PDB entry 7Y1K | electron microscopy, 3.80 A resolution | chain A

== Chain A ==
Molecule: ATP-binding cassette sub-family C member 9
From: Rattus norvegicus
Reference sequence: Q63563 (ABCC9_RAT); residue numbers follow UniProt; this construct covers 1-1545
Amino-acid sequence (1545 residues; numbered 1 to 1545; the number before each row is that of its first residue):
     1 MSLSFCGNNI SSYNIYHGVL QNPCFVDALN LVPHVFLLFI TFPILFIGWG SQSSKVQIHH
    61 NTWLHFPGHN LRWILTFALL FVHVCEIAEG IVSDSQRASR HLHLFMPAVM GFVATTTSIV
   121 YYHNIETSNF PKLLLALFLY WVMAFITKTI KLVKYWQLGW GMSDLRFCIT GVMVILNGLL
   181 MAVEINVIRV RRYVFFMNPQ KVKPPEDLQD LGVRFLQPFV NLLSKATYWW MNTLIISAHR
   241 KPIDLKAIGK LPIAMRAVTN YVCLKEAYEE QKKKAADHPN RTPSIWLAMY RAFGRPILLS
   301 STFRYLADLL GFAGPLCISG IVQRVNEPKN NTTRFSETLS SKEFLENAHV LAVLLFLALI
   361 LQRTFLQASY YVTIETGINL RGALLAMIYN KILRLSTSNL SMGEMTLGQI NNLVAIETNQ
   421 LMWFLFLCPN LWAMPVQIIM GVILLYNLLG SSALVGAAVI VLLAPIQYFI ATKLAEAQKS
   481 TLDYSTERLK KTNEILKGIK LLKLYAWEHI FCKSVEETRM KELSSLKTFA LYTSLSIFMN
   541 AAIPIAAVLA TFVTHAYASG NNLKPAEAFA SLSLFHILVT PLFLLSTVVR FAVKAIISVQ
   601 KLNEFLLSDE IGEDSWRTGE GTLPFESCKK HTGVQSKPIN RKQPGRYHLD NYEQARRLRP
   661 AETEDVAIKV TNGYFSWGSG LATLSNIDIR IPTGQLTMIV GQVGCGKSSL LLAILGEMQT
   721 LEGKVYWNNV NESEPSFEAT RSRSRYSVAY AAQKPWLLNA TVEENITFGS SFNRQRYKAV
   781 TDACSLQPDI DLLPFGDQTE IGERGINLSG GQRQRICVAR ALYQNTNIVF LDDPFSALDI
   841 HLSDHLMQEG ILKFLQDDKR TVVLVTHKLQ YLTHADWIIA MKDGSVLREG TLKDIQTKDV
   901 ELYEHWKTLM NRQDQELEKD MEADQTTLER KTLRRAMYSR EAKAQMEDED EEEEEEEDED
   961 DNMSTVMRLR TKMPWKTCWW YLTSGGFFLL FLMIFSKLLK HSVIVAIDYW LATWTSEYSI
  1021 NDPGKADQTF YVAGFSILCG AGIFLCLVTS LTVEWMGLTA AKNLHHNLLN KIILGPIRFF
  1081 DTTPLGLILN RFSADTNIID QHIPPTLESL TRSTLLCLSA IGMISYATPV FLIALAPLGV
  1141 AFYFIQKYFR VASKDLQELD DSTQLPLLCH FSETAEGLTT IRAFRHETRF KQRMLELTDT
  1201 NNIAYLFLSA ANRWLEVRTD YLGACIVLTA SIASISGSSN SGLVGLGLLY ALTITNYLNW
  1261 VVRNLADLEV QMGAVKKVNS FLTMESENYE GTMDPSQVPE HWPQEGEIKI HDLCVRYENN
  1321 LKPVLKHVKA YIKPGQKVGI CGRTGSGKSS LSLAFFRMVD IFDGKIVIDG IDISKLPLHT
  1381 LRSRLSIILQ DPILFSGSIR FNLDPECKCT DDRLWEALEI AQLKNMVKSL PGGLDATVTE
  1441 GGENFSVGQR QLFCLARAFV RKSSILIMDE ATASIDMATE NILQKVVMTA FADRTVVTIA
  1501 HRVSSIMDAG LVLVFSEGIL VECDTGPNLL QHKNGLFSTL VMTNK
Not modelled in the structure: 1-216, 275-281, 328-342, 612-665, 729-744, 914-974, 1019-1027, 1543-1545
Swiss-Prot annotation at these positions:
  - binding site (ATP): Gly701 to Ser708, Gly1342 to Ser1349
  - glycosylation (N-linked (GlcNAc...) asparagine): Asn9, Asn330, Asn331
Metal / ion sites: Mg2+ site 1: Ser708, Gln753 (together with ATP); Mg2+ site 2: Glu1470 (together with ADP)
Small-molecule neighbours:
  - ADP (adenosine-5'-diphosphate): Tyr1317, Gly1345, Ser1346, Gly1347, Lys1348, Ser1349, Ser1350, Glu1470
  - ATP (adenosine-5'-triphosphate): Thr397, Ser398, Asn399, Trp677, Thr683, Val703, Gly704, Cys705, Gly706, Lys707, Ser708, Ser709, Gln753
  - Repaglinide (BJX): Arg304, Tyr370, Ile374, Trp423, Phe426, Leu427, Asn430, Thr580, Leu584, Thr587, Val588, Tyr1205, Ser1209, Asn1212, Arg1213, Trp1260, Arg1263
Reported in the primary citation:
  - specificity-determining residues: Tyr938 (by similarity / conservation)

== Summary ==
Ligands of chain A: ATP, Repaglinide and ADP. The Mg2+ site 1 is built by Ser708 and Gln753. Curated
annotation (UniProt) lists 16 ATP-binding residues. The paper reports the specificity determinant Tyr938.
Chain A is ATP-binding cassette sub-family C member 9 (Rattus norvegicus); the structure, Structure of SUR2A
in complex with Mg-ATP, Mg-ADP and repaglinide in the inward-facing conformation, was determined by electron
microscopy together with 7Y1J, 7Y1L, 7Y1M and 7Y1N from the same study.
